Entry 7YQ6 (electron microscopy, 4.18 A resolution (low resolution: residue-level contacts below are approximate; hydrogen-bond / salt-bridge calls are withheld)); this record covers chains E and G of the 4 polymer chains in the assembly.

== Chain E ==
Molecule: Isoform Short of Insulin receptor
Source organism: Homo sapiens
Notes: EC 2.7.10.1
UniProt: P06213 (INSR_HUMAN), isoform P06213-2; residues 1-907 here correspond to UniProt positions 28-934 (UniProt number = residue number + 27)
Chain sequence (907 residues; numbered 1 to 907; the number before each row is that of its first residue):
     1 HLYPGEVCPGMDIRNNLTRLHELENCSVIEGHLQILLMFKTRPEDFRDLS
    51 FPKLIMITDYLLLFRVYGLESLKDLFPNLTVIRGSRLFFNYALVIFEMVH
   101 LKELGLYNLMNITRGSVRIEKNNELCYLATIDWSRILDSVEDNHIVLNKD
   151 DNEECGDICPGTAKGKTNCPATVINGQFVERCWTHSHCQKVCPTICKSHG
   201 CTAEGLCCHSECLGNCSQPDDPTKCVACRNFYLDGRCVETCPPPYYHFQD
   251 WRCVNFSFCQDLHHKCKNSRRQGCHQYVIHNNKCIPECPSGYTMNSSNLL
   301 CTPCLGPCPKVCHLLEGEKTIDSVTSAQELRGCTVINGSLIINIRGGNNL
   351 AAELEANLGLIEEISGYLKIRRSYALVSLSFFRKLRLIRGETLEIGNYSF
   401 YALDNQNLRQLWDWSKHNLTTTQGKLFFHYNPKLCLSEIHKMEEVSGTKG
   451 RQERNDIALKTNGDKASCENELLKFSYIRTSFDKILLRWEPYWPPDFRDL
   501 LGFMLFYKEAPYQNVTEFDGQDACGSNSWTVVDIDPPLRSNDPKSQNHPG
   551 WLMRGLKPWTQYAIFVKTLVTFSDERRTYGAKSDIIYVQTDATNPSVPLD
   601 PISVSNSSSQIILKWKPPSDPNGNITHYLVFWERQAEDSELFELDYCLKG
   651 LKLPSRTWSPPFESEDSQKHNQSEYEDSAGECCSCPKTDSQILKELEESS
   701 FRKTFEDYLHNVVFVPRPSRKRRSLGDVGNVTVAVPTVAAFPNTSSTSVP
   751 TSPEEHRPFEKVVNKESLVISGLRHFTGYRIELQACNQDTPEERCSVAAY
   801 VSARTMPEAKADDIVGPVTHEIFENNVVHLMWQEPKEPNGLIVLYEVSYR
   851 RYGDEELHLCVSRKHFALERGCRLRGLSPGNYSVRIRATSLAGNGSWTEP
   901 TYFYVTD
Disordered / not traced: 161-168, 656-755
Disulfides: Cys-8/Cys-26, Cys-126/Cys-155, Cys-159/Cys-182, Cys-169/Cys-188, Cys-192/Cys-201, Cys-196/Cys-207, Cys-208/Cys-216, Cys-212/Cys-225, Cys-228/Cys-237, Cys-241/Cys-253, Cys-259/Cys-284, Cys-266/Cys-274, Cys-288/Cys-301, Cys-304/Cys-308, Cys-312/Cys-333, Cys-435/Cys-468, Cys-647/Cys-860, Cys-786/Cys-795
Construct notes: conflict His-144 (Tyr171 in P06213), Thr-421 (Ile448 in P06213), Lys-465 (Gln492 in P06213)
Curated features (UniProtKB/Swiss-Prot):
  - region: Glu-706 to Phe-714 (Insulin-binding)
  - site: Phe-39 (Insulin-binding)
  - modified residue: Ser-373 (Phosphoserine), Tyr-374 (Phosphotyrosine), Ser-380 (Phosphoserine)
  - glycosylation (N-linked (GlcNAc...) asparagine): Asn-16, Asn-25, Asn-78, Asn-111, Asn-215, Asn-255, Asn-295, Asn-337, Asn-397, Asn-418, Asn-514, Asn-606, Asn-624, Asn-671
Reported in the primary citation:
  - mutagenesis - R271A, S323A, T325A, Y477A, K484A, L486A, R488A, W551A, L552A, R554A: decreased signaling in response to A43
  - mutagenesis - F705A: increased signaling in response to A62
  - mutagenesis - R702Y/T704W: decreased signaling in response to A62
  - mutagenesis - F64A, R702Y/T704W: abolished signaling in response to insulin
  - mutagenesis - V99R/V173R/V604R/S802R: decreased signaling

== Chain G ==
Molecule: IR-A62 aptamer
Sequence (24 nucleotides; row label = number of the first residue in the row):
     1 CXXXAXGXAXGXGXCXAGXXCXGX
Modified residues: AF2 (2'-deoxy-2'-fluoroadenosine 5'-(dihydrogen phosphate)) at position 2, DUZ (5-(benzylcarbamoyl)-2'-deoxyuridine 5'-(dihydrogen phosphate)) at position 3, DUZ (5-(benzylcarbamoyl)-2'-deoxyuridine 5'-(dihydrogen phosphate)) at position 4, CFZ (2'-deoxy-2'-fluorocytidine 5'-(dihydrogen phosphate)) at position 6, CFZ (2'-deoxy-2'-fluorocytidine 5'-(dihydrogen phosphate)) at position 8, 85Y (2'-deoxy-5-{[(naphthalen-2-yl)methyl]carbamoyl}uridine 5'-(dihydrogen phosphate)) at position 10, OMG (o2'-methylguanosine-5'-monophosphate) at position 11, AF2 (2'-deoxy-2'-fluoroadenosine 5'-(dihydrogen phosphate)) at position 12, OMG (o2'-methylguanosine-5'-monophosphate) at position 13, DUZ (5-(benzylcarbamoyl)-2'-deoxyuridine 5'-(dihydrogen phosphate)) at position 14, 85Y (2'-deoxy-5-{[(naphthalen-2-yl)methyl]carbamoyl}uridine 5'-(dihydrogen phosphate)) at position 16, AF2 (2'-deoxy-2'-fluoroadenosine 5'-(dihydrogen phosphate)) at position 19, 85Y (2'-deoxy-5-{[(naphthalen-2-yl)methyl]carbamoyl}uridine 5'-(dihydrogen phosphate)) at position 20, OMC (o2'-methylycytidine-5'-monophosphate) at position 21, CFZ (2'-deoxy-2'-fluorocytidine 5'-(dihydrogen phosphate)) at position 22, DUZ (5-(benzylcarbamoyl)-2'-deoxyuridine 5'-(dihydrogen phosphate)) at position 24

== Interface between chain E and chain G ==
Contacting residue pairs (10; chain E residue first):
  Tyr-477(E) with DUZ_4(G)
  Arg-479(E) with DUZ_4(G); DA5(G)
  Lys-484(E) with OMG_11(G); AF2_19(G)
  Arg-488(E) with 85Y_20(G); OMC_21(G)
  Gln-546(E) with OMC_21(G)
  Leu-552(E) with AF2_19(G)
  Arg-554(E) with AF2_12(G)
Interface residues without a listed pair, chain E (10 interface residues in all): Leu-486, Ser-545, His-548
Interface residues without a listed pair, chain G (8 interface residues in all): DUZ_3

== Summary ==
10 residues of chain E and 8 residues of chain G are in contact. From the paper: R271A, S323A and T325A of
chain E, among others, reduce signaling in response to A43; F64A and R702Y/T704W of chain E abolish signaling
in response to insulin; 14 substitutions were tested in all.
Here chain E is Isoform Short of Insulin receptor (Homo sapiens) and chain G is IR-A62 aptamer. Entry 7YQ6
(human insulin receptor bound with A62 DNA aptamer) was determined by electron microscopy, deposited together
with 7YQ3, 7YQ4, 7YQ5 and 8GUY.
